Entry 1RRJ (X-ray diffraction, 2.30 A resolution); this record covers chains C and A of the 3 polymer chains in the assembly.

[Chain C]
Molecule: 22-nt DNA strand
Sequence (22 nucleotides; row label = number of the first residue in the row):
   101 AAAAATTTTTCCAAGTCTTTTT

[Chain A]
Protein: DNA topoisomerase I
Source organism: Homo sapiens
Notes: EC 5.99.1.2
Reference sequence: P11387 (TOP1_HUMAN); numbering as in UniProt (aligned over 201-765)
Amino-acid sequence (565 residues; row label = number of the first residue in the row):
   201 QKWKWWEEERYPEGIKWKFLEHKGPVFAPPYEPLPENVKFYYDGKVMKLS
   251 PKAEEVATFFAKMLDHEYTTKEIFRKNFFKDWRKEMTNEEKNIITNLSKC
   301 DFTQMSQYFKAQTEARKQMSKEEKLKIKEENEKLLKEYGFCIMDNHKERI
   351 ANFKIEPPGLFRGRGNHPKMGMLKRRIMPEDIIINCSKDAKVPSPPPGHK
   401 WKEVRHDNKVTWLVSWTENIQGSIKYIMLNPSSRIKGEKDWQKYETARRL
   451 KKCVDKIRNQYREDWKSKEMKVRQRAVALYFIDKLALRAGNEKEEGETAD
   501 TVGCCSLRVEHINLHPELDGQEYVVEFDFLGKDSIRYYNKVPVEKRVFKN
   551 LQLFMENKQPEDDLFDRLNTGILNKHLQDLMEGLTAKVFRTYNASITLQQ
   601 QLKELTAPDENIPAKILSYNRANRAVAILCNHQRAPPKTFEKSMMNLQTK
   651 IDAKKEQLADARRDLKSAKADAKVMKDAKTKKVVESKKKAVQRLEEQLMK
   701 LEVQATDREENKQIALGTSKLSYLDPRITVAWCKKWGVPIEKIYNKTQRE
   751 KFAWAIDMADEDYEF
Modified residues: Tyr723 (o-phosphotyrosine; PTR)
Differences from the reference sequence: engineered mutation Ser722 (Asn in P11387); modified residue (723)
Ligand contacts: topotecan, hycamtin / hydrolyzed product of topotecan: Asn352, Glu356, Arg364, Lys532, Asp533, Thr718, Ser722, Tyr723
Curated features (UniProtKB/Swiss-Prot):
  - region (Interaction with DNA): Lys425, Tyr426, Arg488 to Lys493, Thr585 to Lys587
  - active site: Tyr723 (O-(3'-phospho-DNA)-tyrosine intermediate)
  - site (Interaction with DNA): Arg316, Arg364, Trp412, Lys443, Thr501, Lys532, Asn574, His632, Lys650
  - modified residue: Lys280 (N6-acetyllysine), Ser506 (Phosphoserine)
  - cross-link (Glycyl lysine isopeptide (Lys-Gly)): Lys204 (interchain with G-Cter in SUMO2), Lys336 (interchain with G-Cter in SUMO2), Lys549 (interchain with G-Cter in SUMO2), Lys642 (interchain with G-Cter in SUMO2), Lys700 (interchain with G-Cter in SUMO2), Lys712 (interchain with G-Cter in SUMO2)
  - natural variant: Lys326 (K326R: In breast cancer), Met370 (M370T: In CPT-resistant leukemia), Asp533 (D533G: In CPT-resistant leukemia), Ser722 (N722S: In CPT-resistant leukemia; this construct carries the variant), Thr729 (T729A: In CPT-resistant lung cancer)
  - mutagenesis: Lys532 (K532A: Almost abolishes enzyme activity; K532R: Strongly reduced enzyme activity), Tyr723 (Y723F: No change in CPT-induced clearing from nuclei)

[Interface between chain C and chain A]
Residue-residue contacts - 32 pairs, chain C then chain A:
  DA105(C) - Asn646(A)  hydrogen bond to the phosphate
  DT106(C) - Phe640(A)  base contact
  DT106(C) - Ser643(A)  phosphate contact
  DT106(C) - Leu647(A)  phosphate contact
  DC112(C) - Glu356(A)  base contact
  DC112(C) - Lys374(A)  sugar contact
  DA113(C) - Phe361(A)  phosphate contact
  DA113(C) - Arg362(A)  hydrogen bond to the phosphate
  DA113(C) - Gly363(A)  hydrogen bond to the phosphate
  DA113(C) - Arg364(A)  hydrogen bond to the base
  DA113(C) - Lys374(A)  salt bridge to the phosphate
  DA114(C) - Phe361(A)  phosphate contact
  DA114(C) - Gly363(A)  phosphate contact
  DA114(C) - Arg364(A)  hydrogen bond to the phosphate
  DA114(C) - His367(A)  salt bridge to the phosphate
  DA114(C) - Lys532(A)  base contact
  DA114(C) - Asp533(A)  sugar contact
  DG115(C) - Lys493(A)  salt bridge to the phosphate
  DG115(C) - Thr501(A)  hydrogen bond to the phosphate
  DG115(C) - Lys532(A)  sugar contact
  DG115(C) - Asp533(A)  hydrogen bond to the phosphate
  DT116(C) - Arg488(A)  phosphate contact
  DT116(C) - Ala489(A)  hydrogen bond to the phosphate
  DT116(C) - Gly490(A)  hydrogen bond to the phosphate
  DT116(C) - Asn491(A)  hydrogen bond to the phosphate
  DT116(C) - Lys587(A)  phosphate contact
  DC117(C) - Ala489(A)  phosphate contact
  DC117(C) - Asn491(A)  base contact
  DC117(C) - Asn574(A)  hydrogen bond to the phosphate
  DC117(C) - Thr585(A)  hydrogen bond to the phosphate
  DC117(C) - Ala586(A)  hydrogen bond to the phosphate
  DC117(C) - Lys587(A)  hydrogen bond to the phosphate
Interface residues without a listed pair, chain C (10 interface residues in all): DT110, DT118
Interface residues without a listed pair, chain A (30 interface residues in all): Asn331, Leu360, Gln421, Lys425, Gly531, Ser534, Arg708

[Overview]
10 residues of chain C and 30 residues of chain A are in contact, with 14 hydrogen bonds and 3 salt bridges.
Among the polar pairs are DA113(C)-Arg364(A), DA105(C)-Asn646(A) and DA113(C)-Arg362(A). Chain A binds
topotecan, hycamtin / hydrolyzed product of topotecan.
Chain C is a 22-nt DNA strand and chain A is DNA topoisomerase I (Homo sapiens); the structure, Structural
Mechanisms of Camptothecin Resistance by Mutations in Human Topoisomerase I, was determined by X-ray
diffraction, deposited together with 1RR8.
